Entry 6GW9 (X-ray diffraction, 2.10 A resolution); this record covers chain A.

[Chain A]
Name: Concanavalin V
From: Canavalia cathartica
Reference sequence: C0HJY1 (CONV_CANCT); numbering as in UniProt (aligned over 1-237)
Sequence (237 residues; each row starts with the number of its first residue):
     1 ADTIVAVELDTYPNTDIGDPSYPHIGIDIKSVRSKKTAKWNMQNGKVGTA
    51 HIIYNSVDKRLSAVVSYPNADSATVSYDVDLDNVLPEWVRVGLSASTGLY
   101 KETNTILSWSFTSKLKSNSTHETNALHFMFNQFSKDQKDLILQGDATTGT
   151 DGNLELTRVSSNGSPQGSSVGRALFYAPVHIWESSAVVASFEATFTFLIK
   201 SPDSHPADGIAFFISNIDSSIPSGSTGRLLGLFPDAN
Unresolved in the structure: 119-122
Construct notes: conflict D58 (Gly in C0HJY1), A70 (Gly in C0HJY1), M129 (Val in C0HJY1), E192 (Asp in C0HJY1)
Bound ions: Mg2+: E8, D10, D19; Ca2+: D10, Y12, N14, D19
UniProt features mapped onto this chain:
  - binding site (Mn(2+)): E8, D10, D19, H24
  - binding site (Ca(2+)): D10, Y12, N14, D19
  - binding site (a carbohydrate): N14, G98 to Y100, D208, R228

[Overview]
E8, D10 and D19 coordinate Mg2+. D10, Y12, N14 and D19 form the Ca2+ site. UniProt lists 4 Mn2+-binding
residues, 4 Ca2+-binding residues and 6 carbohydrate-binding residues.
Chain A is Concanavalin V (Canavalia cathartica); the structure, Concanavalin A structure, was determined by
X-ray diffraction, deposited together with 6GWA, 6H0K and 6H0L.
